4F2S - chains A and B of the 3 polymer chains in the assembly; structure by X-ray diffraction, 1.65 A resolution.

== Chain A ==
Name: DNA polymerase
From: Geobacillus kaustophilus
Notes: EC 2.7.7.7
UniProt: Q5KWC1 (Q5KWC1_GEOKA); residues 285-876 here correspond to UniProt positions 287-878 (UniProt number = residue number + 2)
Amino-acid sequence (592 residues; numbered 285 to 876; the number before each row is that of its first residue):
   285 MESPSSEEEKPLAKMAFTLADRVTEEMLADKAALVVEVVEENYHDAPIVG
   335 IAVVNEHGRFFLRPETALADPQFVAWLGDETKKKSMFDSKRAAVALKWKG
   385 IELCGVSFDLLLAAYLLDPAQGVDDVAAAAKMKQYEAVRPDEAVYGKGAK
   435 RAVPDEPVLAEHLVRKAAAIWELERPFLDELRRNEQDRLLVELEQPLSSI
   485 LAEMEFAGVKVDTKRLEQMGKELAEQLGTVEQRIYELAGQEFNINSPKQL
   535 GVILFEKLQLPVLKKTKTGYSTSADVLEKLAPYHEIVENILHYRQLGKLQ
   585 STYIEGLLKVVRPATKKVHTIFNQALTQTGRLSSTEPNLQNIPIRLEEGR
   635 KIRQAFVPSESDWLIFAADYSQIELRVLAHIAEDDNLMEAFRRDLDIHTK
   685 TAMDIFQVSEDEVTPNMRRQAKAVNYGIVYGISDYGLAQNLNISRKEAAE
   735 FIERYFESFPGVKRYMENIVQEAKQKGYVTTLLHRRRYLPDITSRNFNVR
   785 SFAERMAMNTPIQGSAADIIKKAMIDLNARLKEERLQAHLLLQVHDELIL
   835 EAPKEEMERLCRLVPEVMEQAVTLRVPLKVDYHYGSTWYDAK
Unresolved in the structure: 285-298
Sequence notes: engineered mutation Ala598 (Asp600 in Q5KWC1), Tyr710 (Phe712 in Q5KWC1)

== Chain B ==
Molecule: 9-nt DNA strand
Sequence (9 nucleotides; each row starts with the number of its first residue):
    21 CCTGACTCC
Modified residues: DOC (2',3'-dideoxycytidine-5'-monophosphate) at position 29

== Chain A / chain B interface ==
Residue-residue contacts (31; chain A residue first):
  Pro531(A) with DG24(B), phosphate contact; DA25(B), phosphate contact
  Thr550(A) with DG24(B), hydrogen bond to the phosphate
  Lys551(A) with DT23(B), salt bridge to the phosphate
  Thr552(A) with DT23(B), phosphate contact; DG24(B), hydrogen bond to the phosphate
  Ser555(A) with DA25(B), phosphate contact
  Thr556(A) with DA25(B), hydrogen bond to the phosphate
  Ser557(A) with DA25(B), phosphate contact
  Ala558(A) with DC26(B), hydrogen bond to the phosphate
  Leu575(A) with DC26(B), phosphate contact
  Arg578(A) with DA25(B), hydrogen bond to the phosphate; DC26(B), salt bridge to the phosphate
  Gln579(A) with DC26(B), phosphate contact; DT27(B), phosphate contact
  Lys582(A) with DC26(B), base contact
  Tyr587(A) with DT27(B), hydrogen bond to the sugar
  Arg615(A) with DOC_29(B), hydrogen bond to the base
  Gln624(A) with DC28(B), sugar contact
  Asn625(A) with DT27(B), hydrogen bond to the base; DC28(B), sugar contact
  Ile626(A) with DC28(B), sugar contact
  Pro627(A) with DT27(B), phosphate contact; DC28(B), phosphate contact
  Ile628(A) with DC28(B), hydrogen bond to the phosphate; DOC_29(B), phosphate contact
  Arg629(A) with DC28(B), hydrogen bond to the phosphate; DOC_29(B), salt bridge to the phosphate
  Val828(A) with DOC_29(B), sugar contact
  His829(A) with DOC_29(B), sugar contact
  Asp830(A) with DOC_29(B), sugar contact
Other interface residues (no listed pair), chain A (27 interface residues in all): Tyr554, Leu630, Arg637, Glu831

== Overview ==
Chain A and chain B form an interface of 27 and 7 residues respectively, with 10 hydrogen bonds and 3 salt
bridges. Among the polar pairs are Arg615(A)-DOC_29(B), Asn625(A)-DT27(B) and Tyr587(A)-DT27(B).
Here chain A is DNA polymerase (Geobacillus kaustophilus) and chain B is a 9-nt DNA strand. Entry 4F2S (DNA
Polymerase I Large Fragment complex 4) was determined by X-ray diffraction.
